6K36 - chain A; structure by X-ray diffraction, 2.30 A resolution.

# Chain A
Name: Slr0355 protein
Source organism: Synechocystis sp. PCC 6803
UniProtKB: Q55650 (Q55650_SYNY3); residues 1-331 here = UniProt positions 1-331
Amino-acid sequence (353 residues; numbered -21 to 331; the number before each row is that of its first residue; numbers below 1 keep their minus sign (Met-21 is residue -21)):
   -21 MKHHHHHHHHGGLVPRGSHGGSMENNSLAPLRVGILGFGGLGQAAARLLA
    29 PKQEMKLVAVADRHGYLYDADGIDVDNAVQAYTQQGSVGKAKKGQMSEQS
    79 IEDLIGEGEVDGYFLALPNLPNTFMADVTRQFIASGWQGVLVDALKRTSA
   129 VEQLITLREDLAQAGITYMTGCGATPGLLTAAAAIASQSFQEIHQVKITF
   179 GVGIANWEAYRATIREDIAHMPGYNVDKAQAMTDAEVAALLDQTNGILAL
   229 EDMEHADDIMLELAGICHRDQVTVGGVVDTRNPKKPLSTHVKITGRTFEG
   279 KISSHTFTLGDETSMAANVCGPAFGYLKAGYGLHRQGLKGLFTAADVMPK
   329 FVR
Not modelled in the structure: -21 to 6
Glycans and other covalent adducts: (8S)-8-azanylnonanoic acid (CWF) linked to Lys124
Sequence notes: expression tag (-21 to 0)
Residues lining bound ligands: (8S)-8-azanylnonanoic acid (CWF): Ala152, Thr153, Phe178, Gly179, Val180, Asp195, Lys263, Thr267, Leu287, Thr291, Ser292, Met293, Asn296

# Overview
Covalently linked (8S)-8-azanylnonanoic acid: at Lys124.
Chain A is Slr0355 protein (Synechocystis sp. PCC 6803); the structure, Crystal structure of BioU from
Synechocystis sp.PCC6803 conjugated with DAPA, was determined by X-ray diffraction, deposited together with
6K37, 6K38 and 6ITD.
